PDB entry 7H1I | X-ray diffraction, 1.41 A resolution | chains A and B

== Chain A ==
Name: Serine protease subunit NS2B
Organism: Zika virus
Reference sequence: Q32ZE1 (POLG_ZIKV); residues 46-89 here correspond to UniProt positions 1414-1457 (UniProt number = residue number + 1368)
Amino-acid sequence (46 residues; numbered 44 to 89; the number before each row is that of its first residue):
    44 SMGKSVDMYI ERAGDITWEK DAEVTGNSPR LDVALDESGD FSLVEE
Disordered / not traced: 44-49, 89
Construct notes: expression tag (44-45)

== Chain B ==
Name: Serine protease NS3
Organism: Zika virus
Notes: EC 3.4.21.91, 3.6.1.15, 3.6.4.13
Reference sequence: Q32ZE1 (POLG_ZIKV); residues 11-177 here correspond to UniProt positions 1509-1675 (UniProt number = residue number + 1498)
Amino-acid sequence (168 residues; numbered 10 to 177; the number before each row is that of its first residue):
    10 MKEVKKGETT DGVYRVMTRR LLGSTQVGVG VMQEGVFHTM WHVTKGAALR SGEGRLDPYW
    70 GDVKQDLVSY CGPWKLDAAW DGLSEVQLLA VPPGERAKNI QTLPGIFKTK DGDIGAVALD
   130 YPAGTSGSPI LDKCGRVIGL YGNGVVIKNG SYVSAITQGK REEETPVE
Disordered / not traced: 10-15, 172-177
Construct notes: initiating methionine (10); conflict Lys107 (Arg1605 in Q32ZE1)
Ligand contacts: N-(propan-2-yl)-1H-benzimidazol-2-amine (VWJ): Asp129, Tyr130, Pro131, Ala132, Ser135, Tyr150, Gly151, Val155, Gly159, Ser160, Tyr161
UniProt features mapped onto this chain:
  - active site (Charge relay system): His51, Asp75, Ser135

== How chain A and chain B interact ==
Contacting residue pairs (95; chain A residue first):
  Asp50(A) - Met26(B)
  Asp50(A) - Thr27(B)
  Asp50(A) - Arg28(B)
  Met51(A) - Met26(B)
  Met51(A) - Val36(B)  hydrophobic
  Met51(A) - Val52(B)
  Met51(A) - Thr53(B)
  Met51(A) - Leu58(B)
  Met51(A) - Arg59(B)  hydrogen bond (backbone-backbone)
  Tyr52(A) - Arg24(B)
  Tyr52(A) - Val25(B)
  Tyr52(A) - Met26(B)  hydrogen bond (backbone-backbone)
  Tyr52(A) - Arg28(B)  hydrogen bond
  Tyr52(A) - Ser33(B)  hydrogen bond
  Tyr52(A) - Arg59(B)
  Ile53(A) - Tyr23(B)  hydrophobic
  Ile53(A) - Arg24(B)
  Ile53(A) - Met41(B)  hydrophobic
  Ile53(A) - Phe46(B)  hydrophobic
  Ile53(A) - Arg59(B)  hydrogen bond (backbone-backbone)
  Ile53(A) - Ser60(B)
  Glu54(A) - Tyr23(B)
  Glu54(A) - Arg24(B)  hydrogen bond (backbone-backbone)
  Arg55(A) - Glu17(B)
  Arg55(A) - Asp20(B)  hydrogen bond (side chain-backbone)
  Arg55(A) - Gly21(B)
  Arg55(A) - Val22(B)
  Arg55(A) - Tyr23(B)
  Ala56(A) - Val22(B)  hydrogen bond (backbone-backbone)
  Ala56(A) - Val100(B)  hydrophobic
  Ala56(A) - Ala106(B)
  Gly57(A) - Gly21(B)
  Gly57(A) - Val22(B)  hydrogen bond (backbone-backbone)
  Asp58(A) - Leu98(B)
  Ile59(A) - Gly21(B)
  Ile59(A) - Val22(B)
  Ile59(A) - Val40(B)  hydrophobic
  Ile59(A) - Leu98(B)  hydrophobic
  Ile59(A) - Leu140(B)  hydrophobic
  Ile59(A) - Gly144(B)
  Thr60(A) - Asn108(B)  hydrogen bond (backbone-side chain)
  Thr60(A) - Leu140(B)
  Trp61(A) - Glu94(B)
  Trp61(A) - Val95(B)
  Trp61(A) - Gln96(B)
  Trp61(A) - Gln110(B)
  Trp61(A) - Leu140(B)
  Trp61(A) - Asp141(B)
  Trp61(A) - Lys142(B)
  Glu62(A) - Gln96(B)  hydrogen bond (backbone-side chain)
  Glu62(A) - Asn108(B)
  Ala65(A) - Gln96(B)
  Ala65(A) - Asn108(B)
  Glu66(A) - Asn108(B)
  Glu66(A) - Ile109(B)
  Glu66(A) - Gln110(B)  hydrogen bond (backbone-backbone)
  Val67(A) - Glu94(B)
  Val67(A) - Gln110(B)
  Thr68(A) - Ile109(B)
  Thr68(A) - Gln110(B)  hydrogen bond (backbone-backbone)
  Thr68(A) - Thr111(B)  hydrogen bond (backbone-side chain)
  Thr68(A) - Leu128(B)
  Gly69(A) - Thr111(B)
  Gly69(A) - Ala127(B)
  Gly69(A) - Leu128(B)
  Asn70(A) - Leu112(B)
  Asn70(A) - Ala127(B)
  Ser71(A) - Leu112(B)  hydrogen bond (side chain-backbone)
  Ser71(A) - Pro113(B)
  Ser71(A) - Gly114(B)
  Pro72(A) - Gly114(B)
  Pro72(A) - Ile115(B)  hydrogen bond (backbone-backbone)
  Pro72(A) - Ala127(B)
  Arg73(A) - Ile115(B)
  Leu74(A) - Ile115(B)  hydrogen bond (backbone-backbone)
  Leu74(A) - Phe116(B)
  Leu74(A) - Lys117(B)  hydrogen bond (backbone-backbone)
  Asp75(A) - Lys117(B)  salt bridge
  Val76(A) - Phe116(B)  hydrophobic
  Val76(A) - Lys117(B)  hydrogen bond (backbone-backbone)
  Val76(A) - Thr118(B)
  Leu78(A) - Lys73(B)
  Asp79(A) - Lys73(B)
  Glu80(A) - Lys73(B)
  Ser81(A) - Val72(B)
  Gly82(A) - Val72(B)
  Gly82(A) - Lys73(B)
  Gly82(A) - Asn152(B)  hydrogen bond (backbone-side chain)
  Phe84(A) - Phe116(B)  hydrophobic
  Phe84(A) - Asn152(B)
  Phe84(A) - Gly153(B)
  Phe84(A) - Val154(B)  hydrophobic
  Phe84(A) - Ala164(B)  hydrophobic
  Ser85(A) - Val154(B)
  Leu86(A) - Val155(B)
Also at the interface, not in a pair above, chain B (58 interface residues in all): Thr19, Ala57, Leu65, Lys107, Pro138, Val146, Ile156, Val162

== Summary ==
33 residues of chain A and 58 residues of chain B are in contact; the contacts include 20 hydrogen bonds and 1
salt bridge. Polar pairs include Asp75(A)-Lys117(B), Tyr52(A)-Arg28(B) and Tyr52(A)-Ser33(B). Bound to chain
B: N-(propan-2-yl)-1H-benzimidazol-2-amine. UniProt lists 3 active-site residues on chain B.
Chain A is Serine protease subunit NS2B and chain B is Serine protease NS3, both from Zika virus; the
structure, PanDDA analysis group deposition -- Crystal Structure of ZIKV NS2B-NS3 protease in complex with
Z336080990, was determined by X-ray diffraction.
